Entry 3PTQ (X-ray diffraction, 2.45 A resolution); this record covers chain A.

[Chain A]
Protein: Beta-glucosidase Os4BGlu12
Organism: Oryza sativa
Notes: EC 3.2.1.21
UniProtKB: Q01KB2 (Q01KB2_ORYSA); residues 1-486 here correspond to UniProt positions 25-510 (UniProt number = residue number + 24)
Chain sequence (505 residues; each row starts with the number of its first residue; numbers below 1 keep their minus sign (Ala-18 is residue -18)):
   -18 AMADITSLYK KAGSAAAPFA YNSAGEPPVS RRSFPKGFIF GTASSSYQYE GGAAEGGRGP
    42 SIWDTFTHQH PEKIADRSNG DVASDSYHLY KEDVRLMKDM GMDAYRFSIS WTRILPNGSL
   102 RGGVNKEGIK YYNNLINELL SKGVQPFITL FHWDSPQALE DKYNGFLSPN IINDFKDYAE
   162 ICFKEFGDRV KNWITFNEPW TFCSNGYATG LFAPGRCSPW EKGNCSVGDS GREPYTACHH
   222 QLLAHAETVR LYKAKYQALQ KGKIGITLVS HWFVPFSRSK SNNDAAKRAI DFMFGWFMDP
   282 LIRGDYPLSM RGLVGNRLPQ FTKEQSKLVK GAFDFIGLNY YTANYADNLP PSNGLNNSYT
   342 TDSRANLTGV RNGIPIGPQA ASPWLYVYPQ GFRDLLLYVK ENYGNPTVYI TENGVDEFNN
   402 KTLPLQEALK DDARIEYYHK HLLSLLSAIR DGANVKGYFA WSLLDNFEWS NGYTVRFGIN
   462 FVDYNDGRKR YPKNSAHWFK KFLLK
Disordered / not traced: -18 to 8
Disulfide bonds: Cys184-Cys219, Cys198-Cys206
Differences from the reference sequence: expression tag (-18 to 0)
Bound ions: Zn2+: Asp66, His69 (shared with 2 residues of chain B)
Residues lining bound ligands: NFG (2,4-dinitrophenyl 2-deoxy-2-fluoro-beta-D-glucopyranoside): Gln29, His133, Trp134, Asn178, Glu179, Trp181, Thr182, Asn186, Phe193, His252, Asn320, Tyr322, Trp365, Glu393, Trp442, Glu449, Trp450, Phe458

[Summary]
Ligands of chain A: compound NFG. Asp66 and His69 coordinate Zn2+.
Chain A is Beta-glucosidase Os4BGlu12 (Oryza sativa); the structure, The crystal structure of rice (Oryza
sativa L.) Os4BGlu12 with dinitrophenyl 2-deoxy-2-fluoro-beta-D-glucopyranoside, was determined by X-ray
diffraction together with 3PTK and 3PTM from the same study.
